3RMP - chains A and H of the 6 polymer chains in the assembly; structure by X-ray diffraction, 2.21 A resolution.

Chain A:
Molecule: CP4-like integrase
From: Yersinia pestis
Notes: fragment: arm-type binding domain
UniProtKB: Q9Z3B4 (Q9Z3B4_YERPE); residue numbers follow UniProt; this construct covers 1-80
Chain sequence (88 residues; numbered 1 to 88; the number before each row is that of its first residue):
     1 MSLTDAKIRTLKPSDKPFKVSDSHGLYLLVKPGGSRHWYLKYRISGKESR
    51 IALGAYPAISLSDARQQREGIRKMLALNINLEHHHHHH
Unresolved in the structure: 1, 79-88
Differences from the reference sequence: expression tag (81-88)

Chain H:
Molecule: 15-nt DNA strand
Sequence (15 nucleotides; numbered 1 to 15; the number before each row is that of its first residue):
     1 TATTGGTGGTCATTA
Unresolved in the structure: 1, 15

Chain A / chain H interface:
Residue-residue contacts (18; chain A residue first):
  Lys16(A) with DG9(H), phosphate contact
  Lys19(A) with DG8(H), hydrogen bond to the base; DG9(H), hydrogen bond to the base
  Ser21(A) with DG6(H), hydrogen bond to the phosphate; DT7(H), phosphate contact
  Asp22(A) with DG6(H), phosphate contact
  Ser23(A) with DG6(H), phosphate contact
  His24(A) with DG5(H), salt bridge to the phosphate; DG6(H), phosphate contact
  Gly25(A) with DG5(H), sugar contact; DG6(H), hydrogen bond to the phosphate
  Lys41(A) with DG5(H), base contact; DG6(H), hydrogen bond to the base; DT7(H), base contact
  Arg43(A) with DT4(H), base contact; DG5(H), hydrogen bond to the base
  Arg50(A) with DT10(H), base contact
  Arg72(A) with DG5(H), salt bridge to the phosphate
Also at the interface, not in a pair above, chain A (12 interface residues in all): Leu26

Summary:
The interface between chain A and chain H involves 12 residues on one side and 7 on the other, with 6 hydrogen
bonds and 2 salt bridges. Polar pairs include Lys19(A)-DG8(H), Lys19(A)-DG9(H) and Lys41(A)-DG6(H).
Here chain A is CP4-like integrase (Yersinia pestis) and chain H is a 15-nt DNA strand. Entry 3RMP (Structural
basis for the recognition of attP substrates by P4-like integrases) was determined by X-ray diffraction.
